6P1R - chains A and P of the 4 polymer chains in the assembly; structure by X-ray diffraction, 1.70 A resolution.

[Chain A]
Protein: DNA-directed DNA/RNA polymerase mu
From: Homo sapiens
Notes: EC 2.7.7.7
Reference sequence: Q9NP87 (DPOLM_HUMAN); numbering as in UniProt; present here: 134-397, 410-494
Chain sequence (354 residues; row label = number of the first residue in the row; note: 12 numbers in that range are skipped by the numbering (no residue carries them; nothing is unmodelled there)):
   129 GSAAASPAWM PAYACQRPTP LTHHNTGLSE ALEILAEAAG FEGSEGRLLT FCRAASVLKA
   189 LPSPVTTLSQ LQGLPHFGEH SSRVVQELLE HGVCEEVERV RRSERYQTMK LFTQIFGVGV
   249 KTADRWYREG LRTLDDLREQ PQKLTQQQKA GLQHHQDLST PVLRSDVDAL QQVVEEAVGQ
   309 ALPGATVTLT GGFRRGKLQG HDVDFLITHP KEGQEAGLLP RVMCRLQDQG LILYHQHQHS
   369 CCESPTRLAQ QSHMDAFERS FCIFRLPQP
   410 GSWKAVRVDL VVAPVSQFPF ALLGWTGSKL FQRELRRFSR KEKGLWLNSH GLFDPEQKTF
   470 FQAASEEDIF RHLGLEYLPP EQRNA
Not modelled in the structure: 129-137, 365-383
Sequence notes: expression tag (129-133); linker (410)
Ion coordination: Na+: Thr241, Ile243, Val246 (shared with DT3(P) of chain P); Mg2+ site 1: Asp330, Asp332, Asp418 (together with ZAN) (shared with DA4(P) of chain P); Mg2+ site 2: Asp330, Asp332 (together with ZAN)
Residues lining bound ligands: ZAN (5'-O-[(S)-hydroxy{[(S)-hydroxy(phosphonooxy)phosphoryl]amino}phosphoryl]adenosine): Gly319, Gly320, Arg323, Lys325, Gln327, Gly328, His329, Asp330, Asp332, Asp418, Gly433, Trp434, Thr435, Gly436, Ser437, Lys438, Gln441
UniProt features mapped onto this chain:
  - region: Arg323 to Asp332 (Involved in ssDNA binding)
  - binding site (Mg(2+)): Asp330, Asp332, Asp418
  - site: Gly433 (Responsible for the low discrimination between dNTP and rNTP)

[Chain P]
Molecule: 4-nt DNA strand
Sequence (4 nucleotides; each row starts with the number of its first residue):
     1 CGTA
Ion coordination: Na+: DT3 (shared with Thr241(A), Ile243(A), Val246(A) of chain A); Mg2+: DA4 (together with ZAN) (shared with Asp330(A), Asp332(A), Asp418(A) of chain A)

[Chain A / chain P interface]
Contacting residue pairs - 21 pairs, chain A then chain P:
  Ile243(A) - DT3(P)  phosphate contact
  Phe244(A) - DT3(P)  phosphate contact
  Phe244(A) - DA4(P)  phosphate contact
  Gly245(A) - DG2(P)  phosphate contact
  Gly245(A) - DT3(P)  hydrogen bond to the phosphate
  Val246(A) - DG2(P)  hydrogen bond to the phosphate
  Val246(A) - DT3(P)  hydrogen bond to the phosphate
  Gly247(A) - DG2(P)  hydrogen bond to the phosphate
  Gly247(A) - DT3(P)  phosphate contact
  Lys249(A) - DC1(P)  phosphate contact
  Lys249(A) - DG2(P)  phosphate contact
  Thr250(A) - DC1(P)  hydrogen bond to the phosphate
  Thr250(A) - DG2(P)  hydrogen bond to the phosphate
  Gln275(A) - DG2(P)  sugar contact
  His329(A) - DA4(P)  salt bridge to the phosphate
  Asp332(A) - DA4(P)  phosphate contact
  Phe389(A) - DT3(P)  base contact
  Phe389(A) - DA4(P)  sugar contact
  Arg416(A) - DT3(P)  hydrogen bond to the phosphate
  Arg416(A) - DA4(P)  salt bridge to the phosphate
  Asp418(A) - DA4(P)  phosphate contact
Other interface residues (no listed pair), chain A (18 interface residues in all): Val248, Asp330, Arg387, Trp434, Lys438

[Overview]
The interface between chain A and chain P involves 18 residues on one side and 4 on the other, with 7 hydrogen
bonds and 2 salt bridges. Polar pairs include Gly245(A)-DT3(P), Val246(A)-DG2(P) and Val246(A)-DT3(P). Ligands
of chain A: compound ZAN.
Here chain A is DNA-directed DNA/RNA polymerase mu (Homo sapiens) and chain P is a 4-nt DNA strand. Entry 6P1R
(Pre-catalytic ternary complex of human DNA Polymerase Mu with 1-nt gapped substrate containing template 8OG
and ...) was determined by X-ray diffraction, deposited together with 6P1M, 6P1N, 6P1O, 6P1P, 6P1Q, 6P1S and 4
further entries.
